PDB entry 8H9W | X-ray diffraction, 2.70 A resolution | chain A

== Chain A ==
Molecule: Ion transport protein
From: Aliarcobacter butzleri
UniProt: A8EVM5 (A8EVM5_ALIB4); residues 1001-1267 here correspond to UniProt positions 1-267 (UniProt number = residue number - 1000)
Sequence (271 residues; each row starts with the number of its first residue):
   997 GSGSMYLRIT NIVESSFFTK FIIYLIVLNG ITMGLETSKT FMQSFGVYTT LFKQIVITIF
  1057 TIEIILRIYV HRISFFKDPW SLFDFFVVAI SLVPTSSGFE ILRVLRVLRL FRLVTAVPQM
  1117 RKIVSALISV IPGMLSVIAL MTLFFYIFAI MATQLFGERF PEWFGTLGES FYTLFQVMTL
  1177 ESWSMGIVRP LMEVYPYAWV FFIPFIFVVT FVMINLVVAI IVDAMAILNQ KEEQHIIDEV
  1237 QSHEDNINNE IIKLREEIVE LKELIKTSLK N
Unresolved in the structure: 997-1000, 1090-1096, 1226-1267
Sequence notes: expression tag (997-1000); engineered mutation Lys1049 (Asn49 in A8EVM5)
Residues lining bound ligands:
  - chapso (1N7): Val1113, Gln1115, Met1116, Pro1128, Gly1129, Leu1131, Ser1132, Ala1135, Asp1219
  - 1,2-dimyristoyl-sn-glycero-3-phosphocholine (PX4), molecule 1: Ile1022, Val1023, Gly1026, Ile1027, Gly1030, Leu1031, Ser1034, Lys1035, Thr1036, Leu1106, Leu1109, Thr1138, Leu1139, Tyr1142, Thr1162, Leu1163, Gly1164
  - 1,2-dimyristoyl-sn-glycero-3-phosphocholine (PX4), molecule 2: Lys1073, Pro1075, Trp1076, Leu1078, Phe1079, Phe1082, Ile1086, Arg1117, Ser1121, Ile1124
  - 1,2-dimyristoyl-sn-glycero-3-phosphocholine (PX4), molecule 3: Pro1075, Trp1076, Phe1079, Val1110, Lys1118, Val1120, Ser1121, Ala1122, Leu1123, Ile1124, Ser1125, Ile1127, Pro1128
  - 1,2-dimyristoyl-sn-glycero-3-phosphocholine (PX4), molecule 4: Ile1097, Tyr1193, Trp1195, Val1196, Ile1199, Pro1200
  - 1,2-dimyristoyl-sn-glycero-3-phosphocholine (PX4), molecule 5: Ile1127, Ile1134, Met1137, Thr1138, Phe1141, Thr1162, Gly1164, Glu1165, Phe1167, Tyr1168, Phe1171, Met1174, Met1188, Pro1192, Trp1195, Ile1199, Phe1203, Met1209, Leu1212

== Summary ==
Chain A binds chapso and 5 copies of 1,2-dimyristoyl-sn-glycero-3-phosphocholine.
Chain A is Ion transport protein (Aliarcobacter butzleri); the structure, Crystal structure of voltage-gated
sodium channel NavAb N49K mutant in calcium ion condition, was determined by X-ray diffraction (same
publication as 8H9O, 8H9X, 8H9Y, 8HA1 and 8HA2).
